9JO5 - chains D and J of the 11 polymer chains in the assembly; structure by electron microscopy, 2.80 A resolution.

# Chain D
Molecule: Histone H2B
From: Xenopus laevis
UniProt: A0A8J0U496 (A0A8J0U496_XENLA); residues 1-122 here correspond to UniProt positions 5-126 (UniProt number = residue number + 4)
Sequence (122 residues; row label = number of the first residue in the row):
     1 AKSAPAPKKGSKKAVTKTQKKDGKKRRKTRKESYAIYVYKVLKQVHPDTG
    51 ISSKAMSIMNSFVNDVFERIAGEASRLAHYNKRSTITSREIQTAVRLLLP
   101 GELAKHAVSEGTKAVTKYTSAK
Not modelled in the structure: 1-28, 122

# Chain J
Molecule: 146-nt DNA strand
From: Escherichia coli K-12
Sequence (146 nucleotides; each row starts with the number of its first residue):
     1 ATCGGATGTATATATCTGACACGTGCCTGGAGACTAGGGAGTAATCCCCT
    51 TGGCGGTTAAAACGCGGGGGACAGCGCGTACGTGCGTTTAAGCGGTGCTA
   101 GAGCTGTCTACGACCAATTGAGCGGCCTCGGCACCGGGATTCTCGA

# Chain D / chain J interface
Residue-residue contacts - 14 pairs, chain D then chain J:
  Thr29(D) with DC104(J), phosphate contact
  Arg30(D) with DG29(J), salt bridge to the phosphate
  Tyr39(D) with DA21(J), hydrogen bond to the phosphate; DC22(J), phosphate contact
  Gly50(D) with DA21(J), phosphate contact
  Ile51(D) with DC20(J), sugar contact; DA21(J), hydrogen bond to the phosphate
  Ser52(D) with DC20(J), phosphate contact
  Ser53(D) with DC20(J), hydrogen bond to the phosphate
  Arg83(D) with DA40(J), phosphate contact; DG41(J), salt bridge to the phosphate
  Ser84(D) with DG39(J), sugar contact; DA40(J), hydrogen bond to the phosphate
  Thr85(D) with DA40(J), hydrogen bond to the phosphate
Interface residues without a listed pair, chain D (11 interface residues in all): Lys82

# Summary
11 residues of chain D and 8 residues of chain J are in contact; the contacts include 5 hydrogen bonds and 2
salt bridges. Among the polar pairs are Tyr39(D)-DA21(J), Ile51(D)-DA21(J) and Ser53(D)-DC20(J).
Here chain D is Histone H2B (Xenopus laevis) and chain J is a 146-nt DNA strand (Escherichia coli K-12). Entry
9JO5 (Structure of isw1-nucleosome complex in ADP-B state) was determined by electron microscopy together with
9JNT, 9JNU, 9JNV, 9JO2, 9LIU and 9LJ2 from the same study.
